4WK1 - chain A; structure by X-ray diffraction, 1.98 A resolution.

# Chain A
Name: PstA
Source organism: Staphylococcus aureus
Reference sequence: Q5HIJ4 (Q5HIJ4_STAAC); numbering as in UniProt (aligned over 1-109)
Amino-acid sequence (129 residues; each row starts with the number of its first residue; numbers below 1 keep their minus sign (Met-19 is residue -19)):
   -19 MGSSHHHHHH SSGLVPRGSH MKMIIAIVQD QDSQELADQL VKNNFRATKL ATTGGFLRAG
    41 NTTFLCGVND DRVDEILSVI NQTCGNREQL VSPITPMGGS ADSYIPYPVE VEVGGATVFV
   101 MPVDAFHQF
Unresolved in the structure: -19 to -8, 67-91
Differences from the reference sequence: initiating methionine (-19); expression tag (-18 to 0)
Bound ions: Ca2+: Gln11, Glu15
Ligand contacts: c-di-AMP (2BA; (2R,3R,3aS,5R,7aR,9R,10R,10aS,12R,14aR)-2,9-bis(6-amino-9H-purin-9-yl)octahydro-2H,7H-difuro[3,2-d:3',2'-j][1,3,7,9,2,8 ]tetraoxadiphosphacyclododecine-3,5,10,12-tetrol 5,12-dioxide): Ile7, Val21, Asn24, Arg26, Ala27, Thr28, Thr33, Gly34, Gly35, Phe36, Leu37, Arg38, Asn41, Leu45, Cys46, Gly47, Thr97, Phe99, Phe106, Gln108
What the authors report for this chain:
  - binding site for c-di-AMP: Arg26, Phe36, Asn41, Gly47
  - specificity-determining residues: Gly47
  - conformationally variable residues (order/disorder transition): Leu30 to Gly40

# Summary
Bound to chain A: c-di-AMP. Gln11 and Glu15 coordinate Ca2+. From the paper: a binding site for c-di-AMP at
Arg26, Phe36 and Asn41 among others; the specificity determinant Gly47.
Chain A is PstA (Staphylococcus aureus); the structure, Crystal structure of Staphylococcus aureus PstA in
complex with c-di-AMP, was determined by X-ray diffraction (same publication as 4WK3).
